6A10 - chain A; structure by X-ray diffraction, 1.13 A resolution.

Chain A:
Protein: Lysozyme C
Source organism: Gallus gallus
Notes: EC 3.2.1.17
Reference sequence: P00698 (LYSC_CHICK); residues 1-129 here correspond to UniProt positions 19-147 (UniProt number = residue number + 18)
Amino-acid sequence (129 residues; each row starts with the number of its first residue):
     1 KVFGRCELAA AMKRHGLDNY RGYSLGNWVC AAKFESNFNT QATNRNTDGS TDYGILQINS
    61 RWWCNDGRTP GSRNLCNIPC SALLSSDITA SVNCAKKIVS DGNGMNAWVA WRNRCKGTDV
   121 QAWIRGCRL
Swiss-Prot annotation at these positions:
  - active site: Glu-35, Asp-52
  - binding site (substrate): Asp-101
Disulfides: Cys-6/Cys-127, Cys-30/Cys-115, Cys-64/Cys-80, Cys-76/Cys-94

In short:
From UniProt: active-site residues Glu-35 and Asp-52 and substrate-binding residue Asp-101.
Chain A is Lysozyme C (Gallus gallus); the structure, Crystal structure of hen egg white lysozyme crystallized
by ammonium sulfate, was determined by X-ray diffraction (same publication as 6JE7, 5ZZE and 5ZXW).
